PDB entry 3NDK | X-ray diffraction, 2.00 A resolution | chains A and T of the 3 polymer chains in the assembly

Chain A:
Name: DNA polymerase
Source organism: Enterobacteria phage RB69
Notes: EC 2.7.7.7
UniProtKB: Q38087 (DPOL_BPR69); numbering as in UniProt (aligned over 1-903)
Amino-acid sequence (903 residues; each row starts with the number of its first residue):
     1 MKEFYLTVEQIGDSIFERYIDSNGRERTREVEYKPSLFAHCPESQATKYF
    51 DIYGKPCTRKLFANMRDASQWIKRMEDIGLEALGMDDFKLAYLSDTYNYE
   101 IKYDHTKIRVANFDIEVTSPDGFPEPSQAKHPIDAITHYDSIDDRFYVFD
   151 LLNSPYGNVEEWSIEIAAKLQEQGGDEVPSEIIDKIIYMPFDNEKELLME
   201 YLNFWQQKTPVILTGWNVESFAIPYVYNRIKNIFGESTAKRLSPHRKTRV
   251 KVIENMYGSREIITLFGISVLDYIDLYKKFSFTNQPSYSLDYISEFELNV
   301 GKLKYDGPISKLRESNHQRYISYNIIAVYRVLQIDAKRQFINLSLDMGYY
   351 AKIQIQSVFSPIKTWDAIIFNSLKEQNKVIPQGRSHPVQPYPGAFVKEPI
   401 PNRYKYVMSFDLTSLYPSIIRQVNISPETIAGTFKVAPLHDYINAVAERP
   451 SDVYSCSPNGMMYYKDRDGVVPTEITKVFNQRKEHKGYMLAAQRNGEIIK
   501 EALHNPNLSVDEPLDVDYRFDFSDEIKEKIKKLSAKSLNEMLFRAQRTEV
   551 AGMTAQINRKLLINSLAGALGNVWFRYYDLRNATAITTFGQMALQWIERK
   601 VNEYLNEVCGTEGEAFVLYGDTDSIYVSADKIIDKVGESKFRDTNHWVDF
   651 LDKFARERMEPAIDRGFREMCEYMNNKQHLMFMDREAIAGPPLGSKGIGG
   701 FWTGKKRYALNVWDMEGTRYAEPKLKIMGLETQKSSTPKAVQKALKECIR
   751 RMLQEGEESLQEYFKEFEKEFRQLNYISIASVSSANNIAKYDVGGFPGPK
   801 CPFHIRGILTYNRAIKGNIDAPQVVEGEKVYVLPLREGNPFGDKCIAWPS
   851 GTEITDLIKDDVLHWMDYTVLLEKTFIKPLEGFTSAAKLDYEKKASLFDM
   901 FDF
Sequence notes: engineered mutation Ala222 (Asp in Q38087), Ala327 (Asp in Q38087), Ala567 (Tyr in Q38087)
Metal / ion sites: Ca2+ site 1 near Glu116 (its only coordinating residue here); Ca2+ site 2: Asp411, Leu412, Asp623 (together with 2'-deoxycytidine-5'-triphosphate); Ca2+ site 3: Asp411, Asp623 (together with 2'-deoxycytidine-5'-triphosphate); Ca2+ site 4: Asp411, Glu686, Glu716; Ca2+ site 5: Asn505, Asn507, Lys531; Ca2+ site 6 near Asp792 (its only coordinating residue here)
Ligand contacts: 2'-deoxycytidine-5'-triphosphate (DCP): Asp411, Leu412, Thr413, Ser414, Leu415, Tyr416, Pro417, Arg482, Lys486, Lys560, Asn564, Thr622, Asp623
Curated features (UniProtKB/Swiss-Prot):
  - region: Thr248 to Thr264 (Beta hairpin), Lys705 to Tyr708 (Binding of DNA in B-conformation), Leu897 to Phe903 (Interaction with the polymerase clamp)
  - binding site (Mg(2+)): Asp114, Glu116, Asp411, Leu412, Asp623
  - binding site (substrate): Ser414 to Tyr416, Arg482, Lys560
  - site: Asp621 (Optimization of metal coordination by the polymerase active site), Lys706 (Optimization of metal coordination by the polymerase active site), Asp714 (Essential for viral replication)
  - mutagenesis: Leu415 (L415A/G: Decreases base selectivity by several hundred fold; L415G/F: Increased misinsertion, increased mismatch extension and inefficient proofreading; L415M: No effect on base selectivity), Leu561 (L561A: No effect on the ability to recognize damaged DNA. Increase in probability of nucleotide incorporation), Ser565 (S565G: Increased incorporation efficiency of correct dNMPs; when associated with A-567), Asp621 (D621A: Drastic decrease in the efficiency of incorporation of dGMP), Lys706 (K706A: Almost complete loss of polymerase activity), Asp714 (D714A: Complete loss of viral replication)

Chain T:
Molecule: 18-nt DNA strand
Sequence (18 nucleotides; row label = number of the first residue in the row):
     1 TCAGGTAAGCAGTCCGCG

Interface between chain A and chain T:
Residue-residue contacts (46; chain A residue first):
  Glu219(A) - DC2(T)  hydrogen bond to the base
  Ile253(A) - DC2(T)  sugar contact
  Glu254(A) - DC2(T)  sugar contact
  Arg260(A) - DC2(T)  salt bridge to the phosphate
  Ile262(A) - DC2(T)  base contact
  Asp275(A) - DA3(T)  base contact
  Phe359(A) - DA3(T)  sugar contact
  Ser360(A) - DA3(T)  phosphate contact
  Ser360(A) - DG4(T)  hydrogen bond to the phosphate
  Pro361(A) - DA3(T)  phosphate contact
  Pro361(A) - DG4(T)  phosphate contact
  Ile362(A) - DG4(T)  hydrogen bond to the phosphate
  Tyr391(A) - DG5(T)  hydrogen bond to the phosphate
  Tyr391(A) - DT6(T)  sugar contact
  Pro392(A) - DT6(T)  phosphate contact
  Pro392(A) - DA7(T)  phosphate contact
  Gly393(A) - DT6(T)  hydrogen bond to the phosphate
  Gly393(A) - DA7(T)  hydrogen bond to the phosphate
  Ala394(A) - DA7(T)  sugar contact
  Val396(A) - DA7(T)  phosphate contact
  Val396(A) - DA8(T)  phosphate contact
  Leu561(A) - DG4(T)  base contact
  Asn564(A) - DG4(T)  hydrogen bond to the base
  Ser565(A) - DG4(T)  base contact
  Gly568(A) - DG4(T)  base contact
  Gly568(A) - DG5(T)  sugar contact
  Ala569(A) - DG4(T)  sugar contact
  Gly571(A) - DG5(T)  sugar contact
  Asn572(A) - DG4(T)  hydrogen bond to the phosphate
  Asn572(A) - DG5(T)  hydrogen bond to the phosphate
  Lys705(A) - DA8(T)  salt bridge to the phosphate
  Lys705(A) - DG9(T)  sugar contact
  Lys706(A) - DA7(T)  base contact
  Lys706(A) - DA8(T)  sugar contact
  Arg707(A) - DG9(T)  phosphate contact
  Arg707(A) - DC10(T)  salt bridge to the phosphate
  Ser784(A) - DT1(T)  hydrogen bond to the base
  Asn786(A) - DT1(T)  hydrogen bond to the base
  Pro799(A) - DC14(T)  phosphate contact
  Lys800(A) - DT13(T)  phosphate contact
  Lys800(A) - DC14(T)  hydrogen bond to the phosphate
  Cys801(A) - DT13(T)  sugar contact
  Phe803(A) - DG12(T)  sugar contact
  Gly827(A) - DT1(T)  base contact
  Lys844(A) - DT13(T)  salt bridge to the phosphate
  Lys874(A) - DG12(T)  salt bridge to the phosphate
Other interface residues (no listed pair), chain A (42 interface residues in all): Lys251, Asn255, Lys363, Glu398, Glu731, Lys734, Arg806, Lys878
Other interface residues (no listed pair), chain T (14 interface residues in all): DA11

Overview:
42 residues of chain A and 14 residues of chain T are in contact, with 12 hydrogen bonds and 5 salt bridges.
Among the polar pairs are Glu219(A)-DC2(T), Asn564(A)-DG4(T) and Ser784(A)-DT1(T). Ligands of chain A:
2'-deoxycytidine-5'-triphosphate.
Chain A is DNA polymerase (Enterobacteria phage RB69) and chain T is an 18-nt DNA strand; the structure, RB69
DNA Polymerase (Y567A) Ternary Complex with dCTP Opposite dG, was determined by X-ray diffraction, deposited
together with 3NE6, 3NGI and 3NHG.
